Entry 9MWZ (electron microscopy, 2.00 A resolution); this record covers chains B and D of the 4 polymer chains in the assembly.

Chain B:
Protein: viral protein 2
From: enterovirus D68
Notes: EC 3.4.22.29, 3.6.1.15, 3.4.22.28, 2.7.7.48
UniProt: A0A1P7ZRE5 (A0A1P7ZRE5_HED68); residues 2012-2248 here correspond to UniProt positions 81-317 (UniProt number = residue number - 1931)
Chain sequence (237 residues; numbered 2012 to 2248; the number before each row is that of its first residue):
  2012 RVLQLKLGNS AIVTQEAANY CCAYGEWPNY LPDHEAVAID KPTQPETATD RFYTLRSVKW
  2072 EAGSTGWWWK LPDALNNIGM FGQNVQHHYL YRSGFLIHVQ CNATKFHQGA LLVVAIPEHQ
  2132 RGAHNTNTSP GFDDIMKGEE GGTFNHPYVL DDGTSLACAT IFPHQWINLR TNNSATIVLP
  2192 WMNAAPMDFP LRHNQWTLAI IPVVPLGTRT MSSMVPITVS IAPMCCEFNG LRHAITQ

Chain D:
Protein: viral protein 4
From: enterovirus D68
UniProt: Q68T42 (POLG_HED68); residues 4028-4057 here correspond to UniProt positions 29-58 (UniProt number = residue number - 3999)
Chain sequence (30 residues; row label = number of the first residue in the row):
  4028 QINFYKDSYA ASASKQDFSQ DPSKFTEPVV

Interface between chain B and chain D:
Residue-residue contacts - 8 pairs, chain B then chain D:
  N2030(B) - V4057(D)  hydrogen bond (side chain-backbone)
  Y2031(B) - V4056(D)
  Y2031(B) - V4057(D)  hydrogen bond (backbone-backbone)
  C2032(B) - P4055(D)
  C2033(B) - P4055(D)  hydrogen bond (backbone-backbone)
  C2033(B) - V4057(D)  hydrophobic
  Y2035(B) - K4051(D)
  Y2035(B) - F4052(D)  hydrophobic
Interface residues without a listed pair, chain B (6 interface residues in all): G2036

Summary:
Chain B and chain D form an interface of 6 and 5 residues respectively, with 3 hydrogen bonds. Polar contacts
include N2030(B)-V4057(D), Y2031(B)-V4057(D) and C2033(B)-P4055(D).
Here chain B is viral protein 2 and chain D is viral protein 4, both from enterovirus D68. Entry 9MWZ (Cryo-EM
Structure of Human Enterovirus D68 USA/IL/14-18952) was determined by electron microscopy, deposited together
with 9MXC.
